5LSQ - chain A; structure by X-ray diffraction, 1.55 A resolution.

[Chain A]
Molecule: Ethylene Forming Enzyme
From: Pseudomonas syringae
UniProtKB: P32021 (EFE_PSESH); numbering as in UniProt (aligned over 3-350)
Chain sequence (359 residues; numbered -8 to 350; the number before each row is that of its first residue; numbers below 1 keep their minus sign (Met-8 is residue -8)):
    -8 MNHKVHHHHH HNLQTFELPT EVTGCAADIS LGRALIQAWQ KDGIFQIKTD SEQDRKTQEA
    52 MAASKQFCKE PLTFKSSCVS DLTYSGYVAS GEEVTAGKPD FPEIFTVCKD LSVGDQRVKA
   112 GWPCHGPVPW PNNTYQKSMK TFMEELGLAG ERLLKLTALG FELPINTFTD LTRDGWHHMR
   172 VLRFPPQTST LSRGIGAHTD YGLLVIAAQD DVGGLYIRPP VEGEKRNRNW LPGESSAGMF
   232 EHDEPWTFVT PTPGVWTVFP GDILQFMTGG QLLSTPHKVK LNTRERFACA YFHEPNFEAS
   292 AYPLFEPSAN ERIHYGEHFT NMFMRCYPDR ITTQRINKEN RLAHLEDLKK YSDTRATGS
Disordered / not traced: -8 to 2, 345-350
Differences from the reference sequence: expression tag (-8 to 2)
Metal / ion sites: Mn2+: His189, Asp191, His268 (together with B3P)
Ligand contacts: B3P (2-[3-(2-hydroxy-1,1-dihydroxymethyl-ethylamino)-propylamino]-2-hydroxymethyl-propane-1,3-diol): Glu84, Val85, Thr86, Asp91, Ile95, Arg171, Leu173, Ile186, His189, Asp191, Tyr192, Phe250, His268, Ala281, Phe283, Cys317
Curated features (UniProtKB/Swiss-Prot):
  - binding site (Fe cation): His189, His268
Reported in the primary citation:
  - Mn2+ coordination: His189, Asp191, His268
  - mutagenesis - E84D, E84Q, R171A, R171K: abolished catalytic activity on ethylene
  - mutagenesis - E84Q, R171K: abolished catalytic activity on succinate nor P5C
  - mutagenesis - Y192F (5% of wild type), R316A, R316K, Y318F (65% of wild type): decreased catalytic activity on ethylene

[Summary]
Ligands of chain A: compound B3P. The Mn2+ site is built by His189, Asp191 and His268. Curated annotation
(UniProt) lists Fe cation-binding residues His189 and His268. From the paper: E84D, E84Q and R171A, among
others, abolish catalytic activity on ethylene; Mn2+ coordination by His189, Asp191 and His268; 8
substitutions were tested in all.
Chain A is Ethylene Forming Enzyme (Pseudomonas syringae); the structure, Ethylene Forming Enzyme from
Pseudomonas syringae pv. phaseolicola - I222 crystal form, was determined by X-ray diffraction (same
publication as 5LUN and 5MOF).
